8VJI - chains B and G of the 14 polymer chains in the assembly; structure by electron microscopy, 3.30 A resolution.

[Chain B (and G)]
Name: Major capsid protein
Source organism: Chivirus chi
Notes: chain G of this document is another copy of the same molecule, construct and numbering; everything in this record applies to it too
Reference sequence: M9NUS8 (M9NUS8_9CAUD); residue numbers follow UniProt; this construct covers 1-354
Amino-acid sequence (354 residues; numbered 1 to 354; the number before each row is that of its first residue):
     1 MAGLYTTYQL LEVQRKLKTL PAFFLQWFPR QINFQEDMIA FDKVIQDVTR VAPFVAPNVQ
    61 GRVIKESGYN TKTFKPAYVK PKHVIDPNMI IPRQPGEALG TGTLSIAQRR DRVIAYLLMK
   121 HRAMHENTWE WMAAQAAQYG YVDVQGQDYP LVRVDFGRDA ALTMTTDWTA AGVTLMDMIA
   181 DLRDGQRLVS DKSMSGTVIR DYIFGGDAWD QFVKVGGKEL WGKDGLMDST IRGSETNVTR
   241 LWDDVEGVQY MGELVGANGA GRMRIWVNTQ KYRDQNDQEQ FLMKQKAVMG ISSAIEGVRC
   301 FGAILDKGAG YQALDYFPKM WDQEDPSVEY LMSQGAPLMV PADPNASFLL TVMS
Disordered / not traced: 1 (chain G: 1-3, 218-236)

[Chain B / chain G interface]
Residue-residue contacts (22):
  Leu4(B) with Tyr69(G), hydrophobic; Thr71(G)
  Ile90(B) with Tyr311(G)
  Ser105(B) with Gln35(G)
  Ile106(B) with Gln35(G), hydrogen bond (backbone-side chain); Ala303(G), hydrophobic; Tyr311(G), hydrophobic
  Ala107(B) with Gly310(G)
  Arg110(B) with Lys307(G); Tyr311(G)
  Asp322(B) with Lys307(G), salt bridge
  Glu324(B) with Asp306(G); Lys319(G), salt bridge; Trp321(G)
  Asp325(B) with Lys80(G), salt bridge; Lys82(G), salt bridge; Trp321(G); Met332(G)
  Ser327(B) with Asp306(G); Lys307(G), hydrogen bond (side chain-backbone); Tyr311(G)
  Glu329(B) with Lys307(G)
Also at the interface, not in a pair above, chain B (14 interface residues in all): Ile91, Gly100, Thr101
Also at the interface, not in a pair above, chain G (16 interface residues in all): Glu36, Asp37, Leu305

[In short]
14 residues of chain B face 16 of chain G across their interface, with 2 hydrogen bonds and 4 salt bridges.
Polar pairs include Asp322(B)-Lys307(G), Glu324(B)-Lys319(G) and Asp325(B)-Lys80(G).
Both chains are Major capsid protein (Chivirus chi). Entry 8VJI (Cryo-EM of capsid of bacteriophage Chi) was
determined by electron microscopy (same publication as 8VHX, 8VJA and 8VJH).
